Entry 1NK7 (X-ray diffraction, 1.90 A resolution); this record covers chains B and A of the 3 polymer chains in the assembly.

== Chain B ==
Molecule: DNA primer strand
Sequence (10 nucleotides; numbered 21 to 30; the number before each row is that of its first residue):
    21 GCATCATGCG

== Chain A ==
Protein: DNA polymerase I
From: Geobacillus stearothermophilus
Notes: EC 2.7.7.7; fragment: bacillus fragment (analogous to the e. coli klenow fragment)
UniProt: P52026 (DPO1_BACST); numbering as in UniProt (aligned over 304-876)
Chain sequence (580 residues; each row starts with the number of its first residue):
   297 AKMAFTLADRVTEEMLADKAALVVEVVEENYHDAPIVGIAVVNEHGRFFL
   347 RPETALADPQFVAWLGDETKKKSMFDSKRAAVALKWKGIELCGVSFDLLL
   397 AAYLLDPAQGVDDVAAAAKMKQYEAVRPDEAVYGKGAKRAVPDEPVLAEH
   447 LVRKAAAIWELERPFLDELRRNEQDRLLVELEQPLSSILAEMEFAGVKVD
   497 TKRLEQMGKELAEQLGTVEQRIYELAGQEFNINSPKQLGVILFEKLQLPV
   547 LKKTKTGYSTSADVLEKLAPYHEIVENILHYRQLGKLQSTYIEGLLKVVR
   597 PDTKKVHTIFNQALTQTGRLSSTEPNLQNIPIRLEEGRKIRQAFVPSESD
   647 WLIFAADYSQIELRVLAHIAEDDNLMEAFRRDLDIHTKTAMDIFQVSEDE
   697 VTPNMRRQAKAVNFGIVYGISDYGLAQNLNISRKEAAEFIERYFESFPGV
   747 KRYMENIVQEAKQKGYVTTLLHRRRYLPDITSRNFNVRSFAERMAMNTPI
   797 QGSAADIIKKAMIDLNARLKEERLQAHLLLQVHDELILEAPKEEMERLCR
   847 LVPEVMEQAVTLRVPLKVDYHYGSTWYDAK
Bound ions: Mg2+: Asp-653, Tyr-654, Asp-830

== Chain B / chain A interface ==
Contacting residue pairs (34):
  DT24(B) / Thr-550(A)  phosphate contact
  DT24(B) / Lys-551(A)  hydrogen bond to the phosphate
  DT24(B) / Thr-552(A)  phosphate contact
  DC25(B) / Ser-555(A)  phosphate contact
  DC25(B) / Thr-556(A)  hydrogen bond to the phosphate
  DC25(B) / Ser-557(A)  hydrogen bond to the phosphate
  DC25(B) / Arg-578(A)  hydrogen bond to the phosphate
  DA26(B) / Ala-558(A)  hydrogen bond to the phosphate
  DA26(B) / Arg-578(A)  salt bridge to the phosphate
  DA26(B) / Lys-582(A)  base contact
  DT27(B) / Lys-582(A)  sugar contact
  DT27(B) / Tyr-587(A)  hydrogen bond to the sugar
  DT27(B) / Asn-625(A)  hydrogen bond to the base
  DT27(B) / Pro-627(A)  phosphate contact
  DG28(B) / Arg-615(A)  base contact
  DG28(B) / Gln-624(A)  sugar contact
  DG28(B) / Asn-625(A)  sugar contact
  DG28(B) / Ile-626(A)  sugar contact
  DG28(B) / Pro-627(A)  phosphate contact
  DG28(B) / Ile-628(A)  hydrogen bond to the phosphate
  DG28(B) / Arg-629(A)  hydrogen bond to the phosphate
  DG28(B) / His-829(A)  base contact
  DC29(B) / Arg-615(A)  hydrogen bond to the base
  DC29(B) / Ile-628(A)  phosphate contact
  DC29(B) / Arg-629(A)  salt bridge to the phosphate
  DC29(B) / Val-828(A)  sugar contact
  DC29(B) / His-829(A)  sugar contact
  DC29(B) / Asp-830(A)  phosphate contact
  DC29(B) / Glu-831(A)  sugar contact
  DG30(B) / Arg-615(A)  sugar contact
  DG30(B) / Glu-658(A)  phosphate contact
  DG30(B) / Phe-710(A)  base contact
  DG30(B) / Val-713(A)  phosphate contact
  DG30(B) / Asp-830(A)  phosphate contact
Interface residues without a listed pair, chain B (8 interface residues in all): DA23
Interface residues without a listed pair, chain A (30 interface residues in all): Pro-531, Leu-575, Gln-579, Leu-630, Ile-657, Tyr-714

== Summary ==
8 residues of chain B face 30 of chain A across their interface, with 10 hydrogen bonds and 2 salt bridges.
Polar contacts include DT27(B)/Asn-625(A), DC29(B)/Arg-615(A) and DT27(B)/Tyr-587(A). Asp-653(A), Tyr-654(A)
and Asp-830(A) form the Mg2+ site.
Here chain B is DNA primer strand and chain A is DNA polymerase I (Geobacillus stearothermophilus). Entry 1NK7
(Guanine-adenine mismatch at the polymerase active site) was determined by X-ray diffraction together with
1NJW, 1NJX, 1NJY, 1NJZ, 1NK0, 1NK4 and 7 further entries from the same study.
